PDB entry 6CHA | X-ray diffraction, 1.80 A resolution | chains C and G of the 6 polymer chains in the assembly

Chain C (and G):
Name: Alpha-chymotrypsin A
Source organism: Bos taurus
Notes: EC 3.4.21.1; chain G of this document is another copy of the same molecule, construct and numbering; everything in this record applies to it too
UniProtKB: P00766 (CTRA_BOVIN); residue numbers follow UniProt; this construct covers 149-245
Sequence (97 residues; each row starts with the number of its first residue):
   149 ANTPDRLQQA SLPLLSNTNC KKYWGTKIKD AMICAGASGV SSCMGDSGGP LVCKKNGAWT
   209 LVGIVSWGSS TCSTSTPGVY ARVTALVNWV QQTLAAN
Swiss-Prot annotation at these positions:
  - active site: S195 (Charge relay system)
Cystine bridges: C168-C182, C191-C220
Residues lining bound ligands: phenylethane boronic acid (PBA): S189, S190, C191, M192, G193, D194, S195, V213, S214, W215, G216, S217, C220, G226

Chain C / chain G interface:
Pairs across the interface (6):
  M192(C) with M192(G), hydrophobic
  W215(C) with S218(G)
  G216(C) with S218(G)
  S218(C) with W172(G); G216(G), hydrogen bond (side chain-backbone)
  T219(C) with W215(G)
Interface residues without a listed pair, chain C (6 interface residues in all): S217
Interface residues without a listed pair, chain G (7 interface residues in all): S217, T219

Overview:
6 residues of chain C face 7 of chain G across their interface; the contacts include 1 hydrogen bond. The
hydrogen-bonded pair is S218(C)-G216(G). Bound to chain C: phenylethane boronic acid. Curated annotation
(UniProt) lists active-site residue S195(C) on chain C.
Chain C and chain G are both Alpha-chymotrypsin A (Bos taurus); the structure, Structure of a tetrahedral
transition state complex of alpha-*chymotrypsin at 1.8-*angstroms resolution, was determined by X-ray
diffraction.
